Entry 7MT3 (electron microscopy, 2.80 A resolution); this record covers chains a and d of the 54 polymer chains in the assembly.

# Chain a
Molecule: 16S rRNA
From: Mycobacterium tuberculosis H37Rv
Sequence (1537 nucleotides; each row starts with the number of its first residue):
     1 UUUUGUUUGG AGAGUUUGAU CCUGGCUCAG GACGAACGCU GGCGGCGUGC UUAACACAUG
    61 CAAGUCGAAC GGAAAGGUCU CUUCGGAGAU ACUCGAGUGG CGAACGGGUG AGUAACACGU
   121 GGGUGAUCUG CCCUGCACUU CGGGAUAAGC CUGGGAAACU GGGUCUAAUA CCGGAUAGGA
   181 CCACGGGAUG CAUGUCUUGU GGUGGAAAGC GCUUUAGCGG UGUGGGAUGA GCCCGCGGCC
   241 UAUCAGCUUG UUGGUGGGGU GACGGCCUAC CAAGGCGACG ACGGGUAGCC GGCCUGAGAG
   301 GGUGUCCGGC CACACUGGGA CUGAGAUACG GCCCAGACUC CUACGGGAGG CAGCAGUGGG
   361 GAAUAUUGCA CAAUGGGCGC AAGCCUGAUG CAGCGACGCC GCGUGGGGGA UGACGGCCUU
   421 CGGGUUGUAA ACCUCUUUCA CCAUCGACGA AGGUCCGGGU UCUCUCGGAU UGACGGUAGG
   481 UGGAGAAGAA GCACCGGCCA ACUACGUGCC AGCAGCCXCG GUAAUACGUA GGGUGCGAGC
   541 GUUGUCCGGA AUUACUGGGC GUAAAGAGCU CGUAGGUGGU UUGUCGCGUU GUUCGUGAAA
   601 UCUCACGGCU UAACUGUGAG CGUGCGGGCG AUACGGGCAG ACUAGAGUAC UGCAGGGGAG
   661 ACUGGAAUUC CUGGUGUAGC GGUGGAAUGC GCAGAUAUCA GGAGGAACAC CGGUGGCGAA
   721 GGCGGGUCUC UGGGCAGUAA CUGACGCUGA GGAGCGAAAG CGUGGGGAGC GAACAGGAUU
   781 AGAUACCCUG GUAGUCCACG CCGUAAACGG UGGGUACUAG GUGUGGGUUU CCUUCCUUGG
   841 GAUCCGUGCC GUAGCUAACG CAUUAAGUAC CCCGCCUGGG GAGUACGGCC GCAAGGCUAA
   901 AACUCAAAGG AAUUGACGGG GGCCCGCACA AGCGGCGGAG CAUGUGGAUU AAUUCGAUGX
   961 AACGCGAAGA ACCUUACCUG GGUUUGACAU GCACAGGACG CGUCUAGAGA UAGGCGUUCC
  1021 CUUGUGGCCU GUGUGCAGGU GGUGCAUGGC UGUCGUCAGC UCGUGUCGUG AGAUGUUGGG
  1081 UUAAGUCCCG CAACGAGCGC AACCCUUGUC UCAUGUUGCC AGCACGUAAU GGUGGGGACU
  1141 CGUGAGAGAC UGCCGGGGUC AACUCGGAGG AAGGUGGGGA UGACGUCAAG UCAUCAUGCC
  1201 CCUUAUGUCC AGGGCUUCAC ACAUGCUACA AUGGCCGGUA CAAAGGGCUG CGAUGCCGCG
  1261 AGGUUAAGCG AAUCCUUAAA AGCCGGUCUC AGUUCGGAUC GGGGUCUGCA ACUCGACCCC
  1321 GUGAAGUCGG AGUCGCUAGU AAUCGCAGAU CAGCAACGCU GCGGUGAAUA CGUUCCCGGG
  1381 CCUUGUACAC ACCGCCCGUC ACGUCAUGAA AGUCGGUAAC ACCCGAAGCC AGUGGCCUAA
  1441 CCCUCGGGAG GGAGCUGUCG AAGGUGGGAU CGGCGAUUGG GACGAAGUCG UAACAAGGUA
  1501 GCCGUACCGG AAGGUGCGGC UGGAUCACCU CCUUUCU
Not modelled in the structure: 1-7, 1527-1537
Modified positions: G7M (N7-methyl-guanosine-5'-monophosphate) at position 518, 2MG (2N-methylguanosine-5'-monophosphate) at position 959, 5MC (5-methylcytidine-5'-monophosphate) at position 960, 4OC (4n,o2'-methylcytidine-5'-monophosphate) at position 1395, UR3 (3-methyluridine-5'-monophoshate) at position 1491, MA6 (6N-dimethyladenosine-5'-monophoshate) at position 1511, MA6 (6N-dimethyladenosine-5'-monophoshate) at position 1512
Ion coordination: Mg2+ site 1 near U15 (its only coordinating residue here); Mg2+ site 2 near G24 (its only coordinating residue here); Mg2+ site 3: U51, G110; Mg2+ site 4 near A56 (its only coordinating residue here); Mg2+ site 5 near G95 (its only coordinating residue here); Mg2+ site 6 near A104 (its only coordinating residue here); Mg2+ site 7 near C105 (its only coordinating residue here); Mg2+ site 8: A111, G112, G288; Mg2+ site 9 near A167 (its only coordinating residue here); Mg2+ site 10 near G205 (its only coordinating residue here); Mg2+ site 11 near A207 (its only coordinating residue here); Mg2+ site 12 near U255 (its only coordinating residue here); 56 more Mg2+ sites not listed

# Chain d
Protein: 30S ribosomal protein S4
From: Mycobacterium tuberculosis (strain ATCC 25618 / H37Rv)
UniProtKB: P9WH35 (RS4_MYCTU); residue numbers follow UniProt; this construct covers 1-201
Chain sequence (201 residues; each row starts with the number of its first residue):
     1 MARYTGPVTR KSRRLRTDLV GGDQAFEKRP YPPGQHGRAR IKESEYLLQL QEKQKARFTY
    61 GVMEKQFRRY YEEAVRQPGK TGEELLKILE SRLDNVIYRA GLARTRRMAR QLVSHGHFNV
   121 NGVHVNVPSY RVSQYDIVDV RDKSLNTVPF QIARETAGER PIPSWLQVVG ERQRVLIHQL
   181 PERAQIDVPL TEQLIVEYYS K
Not modelled in the structure: 1

# Chain a / chain d interface
Pairs across the interface (106; chain a residue first):
  A11(a) with Gln-49(d), hydrogen bond to the base; Glu-197(d), hydrogen bond to the base; Ser-200(d), base contact; Lys-201(d), base contact
  G31(a) with Arg-68(d), salt bridge to the phosphate
  C400(a) with Arg-69(d), salt bridge to the phosphate
  G401(a) with Gln-66(d), phosphate contact; Val-127(d), sugar contact; Ser-129(d), phosphate contact
  C402(a) with Gln-66(d), phosphate contact; Pro-128(d), phosphate contact; Ser-129(d), hydrogen bond to the phosphate
  G403(a) with Ala-2(d), base contact; Arg-3(d), phosphate contact; Arg-110(d), salt bridge to the phosphate; Ser-114(d), hydrogen bond to the phosphate; Pro-128(d), phosphate contact
  U404(a) with Ala-2(d), base contact; Arg-3(d), salt bridge to the phosphate
  G405(a) with Arg-3(d), sugar contact; Thr-5(d), phosphate contact; Gln-111(d), hydrogen bond to the sugar
  G406(a) with Arg-3(d), salt bridge to the phosphate; Arg-107(d), salt bridge to the phosphate; Met-108(d), sugar contact; Gln-111(d), hydrogen bond to the sugar
  G407(a) with Thr-105(d), hydrogen bond to the phosphate; Arg-107(d), phosphate contact; Met-108(d), sugar contact
  G408(a) with Arg-104(d), phosphate contact
  A410(a) with Lys-28(d), base contact; Arg-29(d), base contact
  G412(a) with Lys-28(d), base contact
  C418(a) with Gln-35(d), sugar contact
  U425(a) with Arg-29(d), salt bridge to the phosphate; Tyr-31(d), hydrogen bond to the phosphate; Gly-34(d), sugar contact
  U426(a) with Arg-10(d), phosphate contact; Arg-13(d), salt bridge to the phosphate; Arg-29(d), salt bridge to the phosphate; Pro-33(d), phosphate contact; Gly-34(d), phosphate contact
  G427(a) with Pro-7(d), phosphate contact; Arg-10(d), salt bridge to the phosphate; Arg-13(d), phosphate contact; Arg-29(d), hydrogen bond to the phosphate
  U428(a) with Arg-13(d), salt bridge to the phosphate; Ala-25(d), sugar contact; Arg-29(d), salt bridge to the phosphate
  A429(a) with Pro-7(d), phosphate contact; Val-8(d), hydrogen bond to the phosphate; Thr-9(d), hydrogen bond to the phosphate
  C435(a) with Val-148(d), phosphate contact; Pro-149(d), sugar contact
  U436(a) with His-115(d), sugar contact; His-117(d), hydrogen bond to the phosphate; Thr-147(d), phosphate contact; Val-148(d), phosphate contact; Pro-149(d), sugar contact
  U437(a) with His-115(d), sugar contact; His-117(d), salt bridge to the phosphate
  U438(a) with Ser-114(d), hydrogen bond to the sugar; His-115(d), sugar contact; Asn-126(d), hydrogen bond to the sugar
  C439(a) with Asn-126(d), phosphate contact
  U481(a) with Arg-141(d), salt bridge to the phosphate
  G482(a) with Lys-143(d), salt bridge to the phosphate
  A490(a) with Ala-2(d), base contact
  C498(a) with Lys-42(d), salt bridge to the phosphate
  C499(a) with Tyr-46(d), sugar contact
  A500(a) with Ser-44(d), phosphate contact; Tyr-46(d), sugar contact; Leu-47(d), sugar contact; Leu-50(d), sugar contact
  C502(a) with His-36(d), hydrogen bond to the phosphate
  U503(a) with His-36(d), hydrogen bond to the phosphate
  G532(a) with Gly-34(d), sugar contact; Gln-35(d), hydrogen bond to the sugar
  G533(a) with Arg-10(d), salt bridge to the phosphate; Arg-14(d), hydrogen bond to the phosphate; Gly-34(d), sugar contact
  U534(a) with Arg-10(d), salt bridge to the phosphate; Arg-14(d), salt bridge to the phosphate
  G535(a) with Lys-11(d), salt bridge to the phosphate; Gln-54(d), phosphate contact
  C536(a) with Lys-53(d), salt bridge to the phosphate; Gln-54(d), hydrogen bond to the phosphate; Arg-57(d), salt bridge to the phosphate; Glu-64(d), phosphate contact
  G537(a) with Tyr-4(d), base contact; Arg-57(d), salt bridge to the phosphate; Met-63(d), base contact; Glu-64(d), hydrogen bond to the phosphate; Lys-65(d), hydrogen bond to the phosphate
  A538(a) with Ala-2(d), hydrogen bond to the phosphate
  G539(a) with Lys-65(d), sugar contact
  U603(a) with Arg-76(d), salt bridge to the phosphate
  C604(a) with Arg-76(d), salt bridge to the phosphate
  U610(a) with His-124(d), sugar contact; Val-125(d), base contact; Asn-126(d), hydrogen bond to the base; Val-127(d), base contact
  U611(a) with Val-127(d), base contact; Ser-129(d), base contact; Tyr-130(d), sugar contact
  A613(a) with Arg-69(d), sugar contact
Interface residues without a listed pair, chain a (52 interface residues in all): A29, G424, G480, A486, A501, C540, A612
Interface residues without a listed pair, chain d (65 interface residues in all): Gly-6, Gln-24, Arg-38, Val-123, Arg-131, Tyr-198

# In short
Chain a and chain d form an interface of 52 and 65 residues respectively, with 23 hydrogen bonds and 25 salt
bridges. Polar contacts include A11(a)/Gln-49(d), A11(a)/Glu-197(d) and U610(a)/Asn-126(d). U51(a) and G110(a)
coordinate Mg2+ site 3. A111(a), G112(a) and G288(a) form the Mg2+ site 8.
Here chain a is 16S rRNA (Mycobacterium tuberculosis H37Rv) and chain d is 30S ribosomal protein S4
(Mycobacterium tuberculosis (strain ATCC 25618 / H37Rv)). Entry 7MT3 (Mtb 70S with P/E tRNA) was determined by
electron microscopy (same publication as 7MSC, 7MSH, 7MSM, 7MSZ, 7MT2 and 7MT7).
